Entry 9DG1 (electron microscopy, 5.20 A resolution (low resolution: residue-level contacts below are approximate; hydrogen-bond / salt-bridge calls are withheld)); this record covers chains A and E of the 3 polymer chains in the assembly.

[Chain A]
Name: Plastid replication-repair enzyme
Source organism: Plasmodium falciparum 3D7
Notes: EC 2.7.7.7
UniProtKB: Q8ILY1 (Q8ILY1_PLAF7); residues 1-628 here correspond to UniProt positions 1389-2016 (UniProt number = residue number + 1388)
Chain sequence (628 residues; each row starts with the number of its first residue):
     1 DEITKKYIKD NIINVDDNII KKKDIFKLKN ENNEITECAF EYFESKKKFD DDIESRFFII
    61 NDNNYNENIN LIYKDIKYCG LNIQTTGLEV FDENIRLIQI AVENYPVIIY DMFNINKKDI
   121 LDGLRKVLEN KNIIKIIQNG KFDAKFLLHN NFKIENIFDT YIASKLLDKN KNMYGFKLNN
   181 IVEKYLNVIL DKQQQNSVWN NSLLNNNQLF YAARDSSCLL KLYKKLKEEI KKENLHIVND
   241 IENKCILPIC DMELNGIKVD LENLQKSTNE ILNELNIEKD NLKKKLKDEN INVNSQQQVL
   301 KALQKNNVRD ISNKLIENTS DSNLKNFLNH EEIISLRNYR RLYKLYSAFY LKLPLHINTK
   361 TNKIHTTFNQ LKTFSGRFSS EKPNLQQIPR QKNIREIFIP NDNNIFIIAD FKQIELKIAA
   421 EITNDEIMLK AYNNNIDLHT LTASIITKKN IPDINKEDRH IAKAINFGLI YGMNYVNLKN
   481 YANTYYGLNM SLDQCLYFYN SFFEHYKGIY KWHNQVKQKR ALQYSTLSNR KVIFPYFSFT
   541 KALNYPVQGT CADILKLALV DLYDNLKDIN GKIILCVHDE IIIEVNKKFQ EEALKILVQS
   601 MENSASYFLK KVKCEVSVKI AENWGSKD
Unresolved in the structure: 1-49, 174-207, 383-384, 422-424, 502-506
Sequence notes: engineered mutation Asn82 (Asp1470 in Q8ILY1), Gln84 (Glu1472 in Q8ILY1)

[Chain E]
Molecule: 29-nt DNA strand
Sequence (29 nucleotides; row label = number of the first residue in the row):
     1 GCAGTCAGCT CTACGGATGC CTCACAGCA
Unresolved in the structure: 1-8, 28-29

[How chain A and chain E interact]
Residue-residue contacts - 5 pairs, chain A then chain E:
  Asn292(A) with DG16(E)
  Ser295(A) with DG16(E)
  Gln297(A) with DA17(E)
  Lys352(A) with DA13(E); DC14(E)
Also at the interface, not in a pair above, chain A (5 interface residues in all): Tyr343
Also at the interface, not in a pair above, chain E (5 interface residues in all): DG15

[Summary]
Chain A and chain E each contribute 5 residues to their interface.
Here chain A is Plastid replication-repair enzyme (Plasmodium falciparum 3D7) and chain E is a 29-nt DNA
strand. Entry 9DG1 (Structure of Plasmodium falciparum apicoplast DNA polymerase in complex with DNA
(exo-minus)) was determined by electron microscopy (same publication as 9CAY).
